Entry 3C3Q (X-ray diffraction, 2.10 A resolution); this record covers chains A and B.

# Chain A
Protein: Programmed cell death 6-interacting protein
Source organism: Homo sapiens
Notes: fragment: BRO1 domain
Reference sequence: Q8WUM4 (PDC6I_HUMAN); numbering as in UniProt (aligned over 1-359)
Chain sequence (380 residues; row label = number of the first residue in the row; numbers below 1 keep their minus sign (Met-20 is residue -20)):
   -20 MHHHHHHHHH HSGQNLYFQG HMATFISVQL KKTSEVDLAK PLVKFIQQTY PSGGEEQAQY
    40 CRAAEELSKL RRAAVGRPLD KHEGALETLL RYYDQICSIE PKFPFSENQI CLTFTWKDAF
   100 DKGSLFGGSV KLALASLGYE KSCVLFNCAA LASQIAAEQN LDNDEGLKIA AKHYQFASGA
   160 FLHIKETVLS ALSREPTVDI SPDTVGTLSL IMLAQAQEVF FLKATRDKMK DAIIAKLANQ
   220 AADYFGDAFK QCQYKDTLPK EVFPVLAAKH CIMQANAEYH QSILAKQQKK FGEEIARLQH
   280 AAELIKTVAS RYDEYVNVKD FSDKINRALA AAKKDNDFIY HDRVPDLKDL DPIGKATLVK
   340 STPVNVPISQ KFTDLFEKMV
Disordered / not traced: -20 to 1, 359
Sequence notes: expression tag (-20 to 0)
UniProt features mapped onto this chain:
  - modified residue: Ala2 (N-acetylalanine), Lys215 (N6-acetyllysine)
  - mutagenesis: Phe199 (F199D: Does not support cytokinesis; loss of normal midbody formation; loss of CHMP4A-, CHMP4B- and CHMP4C-binding in a yeast two-hybrid assay; no effect on localization to the midbody ...), Ile212 (I212D: Does not support cytokinesis; loss of normal midbody formation; loss of CHMP4A-, CHMP4B- and CHMP4C-binding in a yeast two-hybrid assay ...), Leu216 (L216D: Abolishes interaction with CHMP4B and abolishes rescue of PTAP-type L domain-deficient HIV-1 p6), Phe317 (F317A: Diminishes rescue of PTAP-type L domain-deficient HIV-1 p6), Ile318 (I318A: Greatly diminishes rescue of PTAP-type L domain--deficient HIV-1 p6), Tyr319 (Y319A: Greatly diminishes rescue of PTAP-type L domain-deficient HIV-1 p6; Y319F: No effect on rescue of PTAP-type L domain-deficient HIV-1 p6)

# Chain B
Protein: Charged multivesicular body protein 4b peptide
Reference sequence: Q9H444 (CHM4B_HUMAN); residues 207-224 here = UniProt positions 207-224
Chain sequence (18 residues; each row starts with the number of its first residue):
   207 KEEEDDDMKE LENWAGSM
UniProt features mapped onto this chain:
  - modified residue: Ser223 (Phosphoserine)

# How chain A and chain B interact
Residue-residue contacts (22; chain A residue first):
  Asp143(A) - Trp220(B)  hydrogen bond
  Leu146(A) - Trp220(B)
  Lys147(A) - Trp220(B)
  Lys147(A) - Ser223(B)  hydrogen bond
  Lys147(A) - Met224(B)
  Ala150(A) - Met224(B)  hydrophobic
  Lys151(A) - Met224(B)  hydrogen bond (side chain-backbone)
  Phe199(A) - Leu217(B)
  Phe199(A) - Trp220(B)  hydrophobic
  Lys202(A) - Leu217(B)
  Lys202(A) - Trp220(B)
  Asp206(A) - Glu216(B)
  Met208(A) - Asp213(B)
  Met208(A) - Leu217(B)  hydrophobic
  Lys209(A) - Glu209(B)  salt bridge
  Lys209(A) - Asp213(B)  hydrogen bond (backbone-side chain)
  Ala211(A) - Glu210(B)
  Ile212(A) - Glu210(B)
  Ile212(A) - Met214(B)  hydrophobic
  Lys215(A) - Glu210(B)  salt bridge
  Leu216(A) - Leu217(B)  hydrophobic
  Leu337(A) - Met214(B)  hydrophobic
Also at the interface, not in a pair above, chain A (18 interface residues in all): Gln154, Val198, Ala335
Also at the interface, not in a pair above, chain B (11 interface residues in all): Glu218, Ala221
The authors on this interface:
  - specific contacts: Lys147(A)-Ser223(B) (hydrogen bond)
  - interface residues, chain B: Met224(B)

# Summary
The interface between chain A and chain B involves 18 residues on one side and 11 on the other, with 4
hydrogen bonds and 2 salt bridges. Polar contacts include Lys209(A)-Glu209(B), Lys215(A)-Glu210(B) and
Asp143(A)-Trp220(B). The authors report a hydrogen bond between Lys147(A) and Ser223(B). The paper reports the
interface residue Met224(B).
Here chain A is Programmed cell death 6-interacting protein (Homo sapiens) and chain B is Charged
multivesicular body protein 4b peptide. Entry 3C3Q (ALIX Bro1-domain:CHMIP4B co-crystal structure) was
determined by X-ray diffraction, deposited together with 3C3O and 3C3R.
